PDB entry 8SU9 | electron microscopy, 2.83 A resolution | chains B and D of the 18 polymer chains in the assembly

# Chain B (and D)
Protein: SIR2-like domain-containing protein
Source organism: Escherichia coli
Notes: chain D of this document is another copy of the same molecule, construct and numbering; everything in this record applies to it too
UniProt: A0A7B5N0T7 (A0A7B5N0T7_ECOLX); residue numbers follow UniProt; this construct covers 1-415
Sequence (415 residues; each row starts with the number of its first residue):
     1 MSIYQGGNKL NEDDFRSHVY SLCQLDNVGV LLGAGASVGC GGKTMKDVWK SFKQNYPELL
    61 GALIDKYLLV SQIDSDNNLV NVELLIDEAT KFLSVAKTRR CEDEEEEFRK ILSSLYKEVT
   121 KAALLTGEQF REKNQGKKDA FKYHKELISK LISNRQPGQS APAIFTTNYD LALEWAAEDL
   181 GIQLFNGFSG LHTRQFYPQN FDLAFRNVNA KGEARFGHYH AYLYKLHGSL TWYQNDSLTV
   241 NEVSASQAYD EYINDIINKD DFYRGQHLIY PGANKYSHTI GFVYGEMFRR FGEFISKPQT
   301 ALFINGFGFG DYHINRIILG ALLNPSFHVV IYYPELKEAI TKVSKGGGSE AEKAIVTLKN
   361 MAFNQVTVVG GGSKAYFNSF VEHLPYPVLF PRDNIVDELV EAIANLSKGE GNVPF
Disordered / not traced: 1, 209-217, 409-415 (chain D: 1, 211-216, 392, 409-415)
Residues lining bound ligands: Adenosine-5-Diphosphoribose (AR6; [(2R,3S,4R,5R)-5-(6-aminopurin-9-yl)-3,4-dihydroxy-oxolan-2-yl]methyl [hydroxy-[[(2R,3S,4R,5S)-3,4,5-trihydroxyoxolan-2-yl]methoxy]phosphoryl] hydrogen phosphate): Ala-34, Gly-35, Val-38, Thr-44, Met-45, Glu-83, His-227, Asn-305, Gly-306, Phe-307, Gly-308, Gly-310, Asp-311, Tyr-333, Pro-334, Ala-375, Tyr-376, Phe-377
What the authors report for this chain:
  - binding site for Adenosine-5-Diphosphoribose: Tyr-376, Phe-377
  - catalytic residues: His-227, Asp-311, His-313
  - mutagenesis - H227A, D311A, H313A: abolished catalytic activity on NAD+
  - mutagenesis - H227A, D311A, H313A: decreased catalytic activity on single-stranded DNA
  - mutagenesis - H227A: decreased growth

# How chain B and chain D interact
Residue-residue contacts - 14 pairs, chain B then chain D:
  Ser-153(B) / Phe-363(D)
  Tyr-219(B) / Pro-325(D)
  Tyr-386(B) / Asn-8(D)
  Tyr-386(B) / Ala-362(D)
  Pro-387(B) / Asn-364(D)  hydrogen bond (backbone-side chain)
  Leu-389(B) / Asn-364(D)
  Phe-390(B) / His-18(D)
  Phe-390(B) / Ser-21(D)
  Phe-390(B) / Leu-22(D)  hydrophobic
  Val-400(B) / Glu-398(D)
  Ile-403(B) / Ala-402(D)
  Ile-403(B) / Asn-405(D)
  Leu-406(B) / Leu-406(D)  hydrophobic
  Ser-407(B) / Asn-405(D)  hydrogen bond
Also at the interface, not in a pair above, chain B (14 interface residues in all): Ser-149, Ile-182, His-218, Arg-392
Also at the interface, not in a pair above, chain D (18 interface residues in all): Gly-6, Ser-17, Leu-322, Leu-323, His-328, Gln-365

# In short
14 residues of chain B face 18 of chain D across their interface; the contacts include 2 hydrogen bonds. Among
the polar pairs are Pro-387(B)/Asn-364(D) and Ser-407(B)/Asn-405(D). Chain B binds
Adenosine-5-Diphosphoribose. The paper reports catalytic residues His-227(B), Asp-311(B) and His-313(B);
H227A, D311A and H313A of chain B abolish catalytic activity on NAD+.
Both chains are SIR2-like domain-containing protein (Escherichia coli). Entry 8SU9 (E. coli SIR2-HerA complex
(hexamer HerA bound with dodecamer Sir2)) was determined by electron microscopy, deposited together with 8SUW,
8SUB, 8SXX, 8UAE and 8UAF.
